3GTK - chains A and I of the 13 polymer chains in the assembly; structure by X-ray diffraction, 3.80 A resolution.

[Chain A]
Molecule: DNA-directed RNA polymerase II subunit RPB1
Source organism: Saccharomyces cerevisiae
Notes: EC 2.7.7.6; fragment: DNA-directed RNA polymerase II largest subunit
UniProt: P04050 (RPB1_YEAST); residues 1-1733 here = UniProt positions 1-1733
Amino-acid sequence (1733 residues; each row starts with the number of its first residue):
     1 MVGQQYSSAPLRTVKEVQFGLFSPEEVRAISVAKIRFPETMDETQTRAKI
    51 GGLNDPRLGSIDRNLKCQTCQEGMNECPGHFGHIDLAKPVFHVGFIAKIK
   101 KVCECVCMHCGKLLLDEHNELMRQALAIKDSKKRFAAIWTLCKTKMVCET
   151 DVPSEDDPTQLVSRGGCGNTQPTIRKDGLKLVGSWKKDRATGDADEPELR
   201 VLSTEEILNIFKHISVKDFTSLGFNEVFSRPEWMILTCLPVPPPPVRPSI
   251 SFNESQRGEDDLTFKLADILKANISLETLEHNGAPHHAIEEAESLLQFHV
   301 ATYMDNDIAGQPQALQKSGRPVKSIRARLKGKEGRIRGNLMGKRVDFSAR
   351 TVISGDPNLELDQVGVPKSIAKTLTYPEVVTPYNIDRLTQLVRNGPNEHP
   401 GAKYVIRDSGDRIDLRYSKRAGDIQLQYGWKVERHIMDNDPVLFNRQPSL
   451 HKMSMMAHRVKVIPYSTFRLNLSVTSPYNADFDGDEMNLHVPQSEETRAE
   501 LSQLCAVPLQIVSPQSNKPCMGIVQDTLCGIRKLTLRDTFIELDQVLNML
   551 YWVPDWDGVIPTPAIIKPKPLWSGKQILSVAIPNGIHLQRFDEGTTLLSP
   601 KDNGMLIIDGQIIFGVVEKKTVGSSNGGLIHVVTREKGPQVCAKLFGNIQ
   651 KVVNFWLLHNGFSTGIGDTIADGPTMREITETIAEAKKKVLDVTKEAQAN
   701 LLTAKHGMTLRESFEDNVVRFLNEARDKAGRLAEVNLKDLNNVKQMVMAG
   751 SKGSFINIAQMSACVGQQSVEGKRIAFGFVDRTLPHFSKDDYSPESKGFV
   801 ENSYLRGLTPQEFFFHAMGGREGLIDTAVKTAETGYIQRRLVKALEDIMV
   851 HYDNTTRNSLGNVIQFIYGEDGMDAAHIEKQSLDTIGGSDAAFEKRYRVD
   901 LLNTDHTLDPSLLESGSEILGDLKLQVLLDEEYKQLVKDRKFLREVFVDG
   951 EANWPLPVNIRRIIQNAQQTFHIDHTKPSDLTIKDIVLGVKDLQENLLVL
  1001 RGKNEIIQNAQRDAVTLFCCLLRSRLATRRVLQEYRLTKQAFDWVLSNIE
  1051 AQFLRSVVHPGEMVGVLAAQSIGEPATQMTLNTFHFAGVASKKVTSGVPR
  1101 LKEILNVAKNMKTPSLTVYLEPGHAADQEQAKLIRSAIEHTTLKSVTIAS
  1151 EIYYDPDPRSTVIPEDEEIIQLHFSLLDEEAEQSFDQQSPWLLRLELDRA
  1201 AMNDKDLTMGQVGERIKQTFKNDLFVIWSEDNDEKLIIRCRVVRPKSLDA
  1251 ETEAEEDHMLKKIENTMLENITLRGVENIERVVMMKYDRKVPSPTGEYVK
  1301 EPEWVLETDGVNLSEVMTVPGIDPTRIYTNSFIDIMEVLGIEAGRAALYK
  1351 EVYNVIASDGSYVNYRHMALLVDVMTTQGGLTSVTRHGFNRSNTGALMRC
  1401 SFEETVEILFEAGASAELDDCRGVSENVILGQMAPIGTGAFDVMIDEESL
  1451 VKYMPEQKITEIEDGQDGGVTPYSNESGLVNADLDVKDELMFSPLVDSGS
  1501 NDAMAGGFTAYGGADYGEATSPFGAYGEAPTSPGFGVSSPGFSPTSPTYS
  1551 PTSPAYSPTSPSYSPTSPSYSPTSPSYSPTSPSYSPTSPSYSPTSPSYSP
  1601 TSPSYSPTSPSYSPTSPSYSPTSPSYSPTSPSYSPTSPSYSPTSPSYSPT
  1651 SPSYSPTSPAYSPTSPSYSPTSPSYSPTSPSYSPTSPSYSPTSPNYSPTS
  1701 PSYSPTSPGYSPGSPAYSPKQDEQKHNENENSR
Unresolved in the structure: 1-2, 1180-1186, 1452-1733
Curated features (UniProtKB/Swiss-Prot):
  - region: Pro248 to Asp260 (Lid loop), Asn306 to Lys323 (Rudder loop), Pro810 to Glu822 (Bridging helix)
  - binding site (Zn(2+)): Cys67, Cys70, Cys77, His80, Cys107, Cys110, Cys148, Cys167
  - binding site (Mg(2+)): Asp481, Asp483, Asp485
  - modified residue: Thr1471 (Phosphothreonine)
  - cross-link (Glycyl lysine isopeptide (Lys-Gly)): Lys695 (interchain with G-Cter in ubiquitin), Lys1246 (interchain with G-Cter in ubiquitin), Lys1350 (interchain with G-Cter in ubiquitin)
  - natural variant: Ser1653 to Pro1659 (deletion: In strain: A364A)
  - mutagenesis: Lys1246 (K1246R: Impairs ubiquitination during transcription stress)
Metal / ion sites: Zn2+ site 1: Cys67, Cys70, Cys77, His80; Zn2+ site 2 near Cys107 (its only coordinating residue here)
What the authors report for this chain:
  - binding site for the 18-nt DNA/RNA hybrid strand: Lys752, Leu824 to Thr827

[Chain I]
Molecule: DNA-directed RNA polymerase II subunit RPB9
Source organism: Saccharomyces cerevisiae
Notes: fragment: DNA-directed RNA polymerase II subunit 9
UniProt: P27999 (RPB9_YEAST); residues 1-122 here = UniProt positions 1-122
Amino-acid sequence (122 residues; row label = number of the first residue in the row):
     1 MTTFRFCRDCNNMLYPREDKENNRLLFECRTCSYVEEAGSPLVYRHELIT
    51 NIGETAGVVQDIGSDPTLPRSDRECPKCHSRENVFFQSQQRRKDTSMVLF
   101 FVCLSCSHIFTSDQKNKRTQFS
Unresolved in the structure: 1, 121-122
Curated features (UniProtKB/Swiss-Prot):
  - zinc finger: Cys7 to Cys32 (C4-type), Ser71 to Thr111 (TFIIS-type)
  - binding site (Zn(2+)): Cys7, Cys10, Cys29, Cys32, Cys75, Cys78, Cys103, Cys106
  - modified residue: Ser40 (Phosphoserine)
Metal / ion sites: Zn2+ site 1: Cys7, Cys10, Cys29, Cys32; Zn2+ site 2: Cys78, Cys106

[Interface between chain A and chain I]
Residue-residue contacts (59):
  Gln698(A) with Gln87(I); Met97(I); Val98(I); Leu99(I); Ser112(I), hydrogen bond (backbone-side chain)
  Ala699(A) with Ser112(I); Gln114(I)
  Asn700(A) with Asp113(I), hydrogen bond; Asn116(I)
  Thr709(A) with Lys93(I); Asp94(I)
  Arg711(A) with Gln87(I), hydrogen bond; Arg92(I); Thr95(I), hydrogen bond; Ser96(I), hydrogen bond (side chain-backbone); Met97(I)
  Phe714(A) with Met97(I), hydrophobic
  Asp781(A) with Arg91(I), salt bridge
  Arg782(A) with Thr67(I)
  Ser788(A) with Thr67(I)
  Lys789(A) with Thr67(I), hydrogen bond (backbone-backbone); Leu68(I); Pro69(I)
  Asp790(A) with Phe86(I); Gln87(I); Arg91(I), salt bridge
  Tyr792(A) with Gln87(I); Met97(I), hydrophobic
  Lys1144(A) with Leu48(I)
  Thr1147(A) with Leu48(I)
  Ile1148(A) with Glu47(I); Leu48(I), hydrogen bond (backbone-backbone); Ile49(I), hydrogen bond (backbone-backbone)
  Ala1149(A) with Arg45(I); Glu47(I)
  Ser1150(A) with Arg45(I); His46(I), hydrogen bond (backbone-backbone)
  Glu1151(A) with Leu42(I); Tyr44(I); Arg45(I), salt bridge
  Ile1152(A) with Pro41(I); Leu42(I); Val43(I), hydrogen bond (backbone-backbone); Tyr44(I), hydrogen bond (backbone-backbone)
  Tyr1153(A) with Pro41(I); Leu42(I), hydrophobic
  Tyr1154(A) with Glu18(I); Asn23(I); Arg24(I); Leu25(I), hydrophobic; Pro41(I), hydrogen bond (backbone-backbone)
  Val1162(A) with Pro41(I), hydrophobic
  Pro1190(A) with Glu18(I)
  Trp1191(A) with Leu25(I), hydrophobic; Val43(I), hydrophobic
  Glu1196(A) with Arg45(I), salt bridge
  Lys1261(A) with Tyr44(I)
  Glu1264(A) with Tyr44(I); His46(I)
Other interface residues (no listed pair), chain A (32 interface residues in all): Ala697, Leu701, Pro1156, Asp1198, Leu1268
Other interface residues (no listed pair), chain I (32 interface residues in all): Lys115

[Summary]
Chain A and chain I each contribute 32 residues to their interface, with 12 hydrogen bonds and 4 salt bridges.
Polar pairs include Asp781(A)-Arg91(I), Asp790(A)-Arg91(I) and Glu1151(A)-Arg45(I). From the paper: a binding
site for the 18-nt DNA/RNA hybrid strand at Lys752(A) and Leu824(A).
Here chain A is DNA-directed RNA polymerase II subunit RPB1 and chain I is DNA-directed RNA polymerase II
subunit RPB9, both from Saccharomyces cerevisiae. Entry 3GTK (Backtracked RNA polymerase II complex with 18mer
RNA) was determined by X-ray diffraction (same publication as 3GTG, 3GTJ, 3GTL, 3GTM, 3GTO, 3GTP and 3GTQ).
